5R1D - chains A and B; structure by X-ray diffraction, 1.82 A resolution.

Chain A:
Molecule: Pre-mRNA-splicing factor 8
From: Saccharomyces cerevisiae (strain ATCC 204508 / S288c)
Notes: fragment: yPrp8 RNaseH
Reference sequence: P33334 (PRP8_YEAST); residue numbers follow UniProt; this construct covers 1836-2090
Chain sequence (258 residues; each row starts with the number of its first residue):
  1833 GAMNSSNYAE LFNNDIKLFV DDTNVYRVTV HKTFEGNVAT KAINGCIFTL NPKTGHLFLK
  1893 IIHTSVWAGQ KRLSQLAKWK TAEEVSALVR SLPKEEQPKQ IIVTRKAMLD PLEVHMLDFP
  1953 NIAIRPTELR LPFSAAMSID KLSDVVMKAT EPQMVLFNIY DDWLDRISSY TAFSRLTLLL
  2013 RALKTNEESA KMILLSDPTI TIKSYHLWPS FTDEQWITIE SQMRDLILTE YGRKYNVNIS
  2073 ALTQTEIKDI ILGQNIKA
Unresolved in the structure: 2070-2090
Differences from the reference sequence: expression tag (1833-1835)
Curated features (UniProtKB/Swiss-Prot):
  - mutagenesis: Asp1853 (D1853A: Alters protein folding. Severely impaired growth. Strongly reduced growth at 35 degrees Celsius; when associated with A-1854; D1853N: Reduced growth at 30 degrees Celsius ...), Asp1854 (D1854A: Reduced growth at 30 degrees Celsius. Strongly reduced growth at 16 degrees Celsius. Strongly reduced growth at 35 degrees Celsius; when associated with A-1853 ...), Thr1855 (T1855A: Reduced growth at 30 degrees Celsius. Strongly reduced growth at 16 degrees Celsius), Thr1936 (T1936A: Reduced growth at 30 degrees Celsius. Strongly reduced growth at 16 degrees Celsius), Arg1937 (R1937K: Severely impaired growth. Reduced growth at 30 degrees Celsius. Strongly reduced growth at 16 degrees Celsius)

Chain B:
Molecule: A1 cistron-splicing factor AAR2
From: Saccharomyces cerevisiae (strain ATCC 204508 / S288c)
Notes: fragment: GAMA - Aar2(1-152) - SSSSS - Aar2(171-317); engineered mutation(s): L153_D170delinsSSSSS
Reference sequence: P32357 (AAR2_YEAST); aligned to UniProt positions 1-317 over residues 1-317
Chain sequence (308 residues; row label = number of the first residue in the row; note: 13 numbers in that range are skipped by the numbering (no residue carries them; nothing is unmodelled there); numbers below 1 keep their minus sign (Gly-3 is residue -3)):
    -3 GAMAMNTVPF TSAPIEVTIG IDQYSFNVKE NQPFHGIKDI PIGHVHVIHF QHADNSSMRY
    57 GYWFDCRMGN FYIQYDPKDG LYKMMEERDG AKFENIVHNF KERQMMVSYP KIDEDDTWYN
   117 LTEFVQMDKI RKIVRKDENQ FSYVDSSMTT VQENEL
   166 SSSSSDPAHS LNYTVINFKS REAIRPGHEM EDFLDKSYYL NTVMLQGIFK NSSNYFGELQ
   226 FAFLNAMFFG NYGSSLQWHA MIELICSSAT VPKHMLDKLD EILYYQIKTL PEQYSDILLN
   286 ERVWNICLYS SFQKNSLHNT EKIMENKYPE LL
Unresolved in the structure: -3 to 0, 166-169
Differences from the reference sequence: expression tag (-3 to 0); conflict Ser166 (Leu153 in P32357), Ser167 (Lys154 in P32357), Ser170 (Leu157 in P32357)
Curated features (UniProtKB/Swiss-Prot):
  - region: Leu261 to Ile282 (Leucine-zipper)
  - modified residue: Ser253 (Phosphoserine), Thr274 (Phosphothreonine)

How chain A and chain B interact:
Residue-residue contacts (17; chain A residue first):
  Gln1907(A) with Met195(B); Leu199(B)
  Leu1908(A) with Met195(B), hydrophobic
  Trp1911(A) with Glu194(B); Met195(B), hydrophobic; Phe198(B), hydrophobic
  Asp1942(A) with Lys184(B), salt bridge
  Glu1945(A) with Lys184(B), salt bridge
  Val1946(A) with Ile189(B), hydrophobic; Glu194(B); Phe198(B), hydrophobic
  His1947(A) with Glu194(B)
  Leu1949(A) with Lys184(B); Ser185(B); Arg186(B); Ile189(B), hydrophobic
  Asp1950(A) with Arg186(B), salt bridge

In short:
9 residues of chain A face 8 of chain B across their interface, with 3 salt bridges. Polar contacts include
Asp1942(A)-Lys184(B), Glu1945(A)-Lys184(B) and Asp1950(A)-Arg186(B). From UniProt: 5 mutagenesis sites on
chain A.
Chain A is Pre-mRNA-splicing factor 8 and chain B is A1 cistron-splicing factor AAR2, both from Saccharomyces
cerevisiae (strain ATCC 204508 / S288c); the structure, PanDDA analysis group deposition -- Auto-refined data
of Aar2/RNaseH for ground state model 28, DMSO-free, was determined by X-ray diffraction together with 5QY1,
5QY2, 5QY3, 5QY4, 5QY5, 5QY6 and 128 further entries from the same study.
